PDB entry 9DUS | electron microscopy, 3.12 A resolution | chains A and D of the 5 polymer chains in the assembly

== Chain A ==
Name: RNA-directed RNA polymerase L
Organism: Measles virus strain Edmonston-B
Notes: EC 2.7.7.48, 3.6.1.-, 2.7.7.88, 2.1.1.-
UniProtKB: Q83626 (Q83626_9MONO); residue numbers follow UniProt; this construct covers 1-2183
Amino-acid sequence (2183 residues; row label = number of the first residue in the row):
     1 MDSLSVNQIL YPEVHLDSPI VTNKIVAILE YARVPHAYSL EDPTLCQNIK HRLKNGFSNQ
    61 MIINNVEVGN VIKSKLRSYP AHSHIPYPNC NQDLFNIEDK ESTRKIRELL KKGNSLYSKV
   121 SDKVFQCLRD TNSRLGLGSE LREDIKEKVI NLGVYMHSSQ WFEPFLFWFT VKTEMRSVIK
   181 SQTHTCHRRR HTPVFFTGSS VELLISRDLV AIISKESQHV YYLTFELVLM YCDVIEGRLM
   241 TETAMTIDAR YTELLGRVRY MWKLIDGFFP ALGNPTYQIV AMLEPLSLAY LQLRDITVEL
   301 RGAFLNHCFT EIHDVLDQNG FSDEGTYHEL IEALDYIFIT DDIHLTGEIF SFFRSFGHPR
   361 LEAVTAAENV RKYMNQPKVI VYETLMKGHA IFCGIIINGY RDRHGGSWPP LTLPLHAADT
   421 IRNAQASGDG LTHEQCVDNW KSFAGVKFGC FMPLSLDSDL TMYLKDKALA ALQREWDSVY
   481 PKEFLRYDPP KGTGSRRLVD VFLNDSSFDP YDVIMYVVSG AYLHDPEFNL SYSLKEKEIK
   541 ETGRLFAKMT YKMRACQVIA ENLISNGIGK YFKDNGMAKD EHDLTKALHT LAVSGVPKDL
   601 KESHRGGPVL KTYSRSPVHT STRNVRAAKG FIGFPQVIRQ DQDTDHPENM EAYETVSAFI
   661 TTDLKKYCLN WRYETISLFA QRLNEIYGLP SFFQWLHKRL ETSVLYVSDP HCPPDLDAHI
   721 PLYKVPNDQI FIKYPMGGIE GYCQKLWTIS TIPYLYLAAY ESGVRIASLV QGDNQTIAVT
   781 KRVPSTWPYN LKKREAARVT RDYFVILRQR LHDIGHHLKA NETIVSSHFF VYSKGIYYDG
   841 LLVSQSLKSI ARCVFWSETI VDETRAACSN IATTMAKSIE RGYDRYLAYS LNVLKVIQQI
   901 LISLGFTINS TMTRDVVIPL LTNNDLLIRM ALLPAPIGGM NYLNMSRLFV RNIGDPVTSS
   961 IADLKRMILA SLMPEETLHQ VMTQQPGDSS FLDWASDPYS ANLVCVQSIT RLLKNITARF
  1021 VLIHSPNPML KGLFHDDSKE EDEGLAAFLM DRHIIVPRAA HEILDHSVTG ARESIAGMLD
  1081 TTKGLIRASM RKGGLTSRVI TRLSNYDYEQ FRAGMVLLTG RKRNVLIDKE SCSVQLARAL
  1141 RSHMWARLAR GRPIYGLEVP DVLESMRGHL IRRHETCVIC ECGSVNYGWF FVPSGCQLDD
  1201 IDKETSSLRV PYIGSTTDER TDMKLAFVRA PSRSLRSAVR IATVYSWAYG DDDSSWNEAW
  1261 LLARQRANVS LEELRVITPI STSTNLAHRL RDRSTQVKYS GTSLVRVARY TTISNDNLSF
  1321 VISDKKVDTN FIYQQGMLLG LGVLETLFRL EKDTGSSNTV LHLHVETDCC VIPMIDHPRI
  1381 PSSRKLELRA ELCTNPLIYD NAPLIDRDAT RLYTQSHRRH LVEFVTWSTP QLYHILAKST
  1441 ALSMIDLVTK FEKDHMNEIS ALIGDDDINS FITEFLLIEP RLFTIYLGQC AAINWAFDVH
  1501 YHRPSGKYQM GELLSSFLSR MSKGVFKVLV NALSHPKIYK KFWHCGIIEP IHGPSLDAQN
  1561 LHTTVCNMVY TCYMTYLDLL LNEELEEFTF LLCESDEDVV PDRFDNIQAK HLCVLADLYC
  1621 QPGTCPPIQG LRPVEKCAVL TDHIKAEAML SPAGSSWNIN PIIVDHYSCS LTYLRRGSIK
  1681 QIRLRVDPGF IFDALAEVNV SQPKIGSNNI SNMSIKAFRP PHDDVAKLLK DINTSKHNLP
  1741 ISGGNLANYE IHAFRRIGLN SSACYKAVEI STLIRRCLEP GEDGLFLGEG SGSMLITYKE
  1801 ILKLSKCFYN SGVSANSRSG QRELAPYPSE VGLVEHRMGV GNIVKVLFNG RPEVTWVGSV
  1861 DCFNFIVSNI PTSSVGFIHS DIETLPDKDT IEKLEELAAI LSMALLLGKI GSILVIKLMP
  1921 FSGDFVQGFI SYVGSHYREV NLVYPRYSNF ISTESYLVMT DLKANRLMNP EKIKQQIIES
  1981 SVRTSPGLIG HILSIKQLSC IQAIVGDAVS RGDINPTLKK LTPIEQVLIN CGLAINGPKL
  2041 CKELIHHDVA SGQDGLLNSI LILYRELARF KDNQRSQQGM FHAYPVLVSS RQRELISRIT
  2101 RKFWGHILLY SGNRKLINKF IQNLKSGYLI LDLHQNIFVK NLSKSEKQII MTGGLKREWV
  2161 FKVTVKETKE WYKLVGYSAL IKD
Not modelled in the structure: 1-6, 184-188, 575-651, 1202-1230, 1280-1301, 1320-1328, 1367-1376, 1412-2183

== Chain D ==
Name: Phosphoprotein
Organism: Measles virus strain Edmonston-B
UniProtKB: Q83623 (PHOSP_MEASF); residue numbers follow UniProt; this construct covers 1-507
Amino-acid sequence (509 residues; each row starts with the number of its first residue):
     1 MAEEQARHVK NGLECIRALK AEPIGSLAIE EAMAAWSEIS DNPGQERATC REEKAGSSGL
    61 SKPCLSAIGS TEGGAPRIRG QGPGESDDDA ETLGIPPRNL QASSTGLQCH YVYDHSGEAV
   121 KGIQDADSIM VQSGLDGDST LSGGDNESEN SDVDIGEPDT EGYAITDRGS APISMGFRAS
   181 DVETAEGGEI HELLRLQSRG NNFPKLGKTL NVPPPPDPGR ASTSGTPIKK GTDARLASFG
   241 TEIASSLTGG ATQCARKSPS EPSGPGAPAG NVPECVSNAA LIQEWTPESG TTISPRSQNN
   301 EEGGDHYDDE LFSDVQDIKT ALAKIHEDNQ KIISKLESLL LLKGEVESIK KQINRQNISI
   361 STLEGHLSSI MIAIPGLGKD PNDPTADVEI NPDLKPIIGR DSGRALAEVL KKPVASRQLQ
   421 GMTNGRTSSR GQLLKEFQLK PIGKKMSSAV GFVPDTGPAS RSVIRSIIKS SRLEEDRKRY
   481 LMTLLDDIKG ANDLAKFHQM LMKIIMKSG
Not modelled in the structure: 1-323, 381-509
Differences from the reference sequence: expression tag (508-509)
Curated features (UniProtKB/Swiss-Prot):
  - region (Interaction with the L polymerase): Ser361 to Leu377, Pro396 to Leu410
  - binding site (Ca(2+)): Asp314
  - modified residue (Phosphoserine): Ser86, Ser151

== Chain A / chain D interface ==
Residue-residue contacts (22):
  Met374(A) - Gly376(D)
  Asn375(A) - Gly376(D)
  Asn375(A) - Leu377(D)
  Pro377(A) - Ile374(D)
  Lys378(A) - Ala373(D)
  Lys378(A) - Ile374(D)  hydrogen bond (backbone-backbone)
  Val379(A) - Met371(D)  hydrophobic
  Val379(A) - Ile372(D)
  Ile380(A) - Met371(D)
  Ile380(A) - Ile372(D)  hydrogen bond (backbone-backbone)
  Tyr382(A) - Ile370(D)  hydrogen bond (backbone-backbone)
  Lys441(A) - Glu364(D)  salt bridge
  Arg672(A) - Ile374(D)
  Arg672(A) - Pro375(D)
  Glu674(A) - Ile374(D)
  Thr702(A) - Asp380(D)
  Tyr734(A) - Leu377(D)
  Tyr734(A) - Gly378(D)
  Tyr734(A) - Lys379(D)
  Tyr734(A) - Asp380(D)
  Met736(A) - Pro375(D)
  Met736(A) - Gly376(D)
Interface residues without a listed pair, chain A (19 interface residues in all): Gln376, Val381, Glu383, Trp440, Glu701, Asn727
Interface residues without a listed pair, chain D (14 interface residues in all): Leu367, Ser368

== In short ==
19 residues of chain A face 14 of chain D across their interface; the contacts include 3 hydrogen bonds and 1
salt bridge. Among the polar pairs are Lys441(A)-Glu364(D), Lys378(A)-Ile374(D) and Ile380(A)-Ile372(D).
UniProt lists Ca2+-binding residue Asp314(D) on chain D.
Here chain A is RNA-directed RNA polymerase L and chain D is Phosphoprotein, both from Measles virus strain
Edmonston-B. Entry 9DUS (Cryo-EM structure of the Measles Virus polymerase (L) protein in complex with the
tetrameric phosphoprotein (P)) was determined by electron microscopy, deposited together with 9DUT.
